9JKG - chains D and E of the 6 polymer chains in the assembly; structure by electron microscopy, 3.50 A resolution.

[Chain D]
Name: Envelope glycoprotein gp160
Organism: Simian-Human immunodeficiency virus
UniProt: G1JZH9 (G1JZH9_9PLVG); residues 21-714 here correspond to UniProt positions 19-712 (UniProt number = residue number - 2)
Amino-acid sequence (722 residues; numbered 2 to 723; the number before each row is that of its first residue):
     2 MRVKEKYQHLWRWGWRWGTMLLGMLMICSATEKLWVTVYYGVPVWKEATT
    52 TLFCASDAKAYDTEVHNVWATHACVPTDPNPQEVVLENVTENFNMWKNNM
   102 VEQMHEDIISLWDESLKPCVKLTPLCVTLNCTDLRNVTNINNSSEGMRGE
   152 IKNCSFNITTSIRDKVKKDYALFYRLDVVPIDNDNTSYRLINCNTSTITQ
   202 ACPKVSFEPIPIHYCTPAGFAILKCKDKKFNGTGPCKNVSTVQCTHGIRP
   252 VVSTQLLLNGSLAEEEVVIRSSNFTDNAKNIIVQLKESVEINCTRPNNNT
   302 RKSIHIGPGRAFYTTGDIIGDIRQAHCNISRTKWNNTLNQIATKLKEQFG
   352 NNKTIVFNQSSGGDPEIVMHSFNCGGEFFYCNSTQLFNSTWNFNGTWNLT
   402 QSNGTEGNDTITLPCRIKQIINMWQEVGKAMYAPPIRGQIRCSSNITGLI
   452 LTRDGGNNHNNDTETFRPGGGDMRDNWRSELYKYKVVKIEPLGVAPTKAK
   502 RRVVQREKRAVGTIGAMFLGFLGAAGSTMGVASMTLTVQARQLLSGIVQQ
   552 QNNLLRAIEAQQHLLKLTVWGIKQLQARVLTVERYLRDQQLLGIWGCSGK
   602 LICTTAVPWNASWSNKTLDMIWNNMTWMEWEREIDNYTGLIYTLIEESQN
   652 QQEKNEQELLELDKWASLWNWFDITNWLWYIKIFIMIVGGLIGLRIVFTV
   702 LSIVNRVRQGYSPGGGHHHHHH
Not modelled in the structure: 2-518, 663-723
Differences from the reference sequence: initiating methionine (2); expression tag (3-20, 715-723); conflict Thr32 (Val30 in G1JZH9), Lys34 (Asn32 in G1JZH9), Glu115 (Gln113 in G1JZH9), Val532 (Ala530 in G1JZH9), Met535 (Ile533 in G1JZH9), Gln543 (Leu541 in G1JZH9), Lys567 (Gln565 in G1JZH9), Thr582 (Ala580 in G1JZH9)
Cystine bridges: Cys598-Cys604
Covalent attachments: N-acetylglucosamine (NAG) linked to Asn611, Asn616, Asn625, Asn637

[Chain E]
Name: Envelope glycoprotein gp160
Organism: Simian-Human immunodeficiency virus
UniProt: G1JZH9 (G1JZH9_9PLVG); the construct lacks a stretch of the UniProt sequence and is renumbered around it, so the offset changes along the chain: 20-146 = UniProt 19-145; 150-309 = UniProt 146-305; 312-321 = UniProt 306-315; 322-395 = UniProt 317-390; 2 more segments
Amino-acid sequence (722 residues; each row starts with the number of its first residue; note: 5 numbers in that range are skipped by the numbering (no residue carries them; nothing is unmodelled there)):
     1 MRVKEKYQHLWRWGWRWGTMLLGMLMICSATEKLWVTVYYGVPVWKEATT
    51 TLFCASDAKAYDTEVHNVWATHACVPTDPNPQEVVLENVTENFNMWKNNM
   101 VEQMHEDIISLWDESLKPCVKLTPLCVTLNCTDLRNVTNINNSSEG
   150 MRGEIKNCSFNITTSIRDKVKKDYALFYRLDVVPIDNDNTSYRLINCNTS
   200 TITQACPKVSFEPIPIHYCTPAGFAILKCKDKKFNGTGPCKNVSTVQCTH
   250 GIRPVVSTQLLLNGSLAEEEVVIRSSNFTDNAKNIIVQLKESVEINCTRP
   300 NNNTRKSIHI
   312 GPGRAFYTTG
  321A D
   322 IIGDIRQAHCNISRTKWNNTLNQIATKLKEQFGNNKTIVFNQSSGGDPEI
   372 VMHSFNCGGEFFYCNSTQLFNSTW
  395A N
   396 FNGTWNLTQSNGTEGNDTITLPCRIKQIINMWQEVGKAMYAPPIRGQIRC
   446 SSNITGLILTRDGGNNHNN
  464A D
   465 TETFRPGGGDMRDNWRSELYKYKVVKIEPLGVAPTKAKRRVVQREKRAVG
   515 TIGAMFLGFLGAAGSTMGVASMTLTVQARQLLSGIVQQQNNLLRAIEAQQ
   565 HLLKLTVWGIKQLQARVLTVERYLRDQQLLGIWGCSGKLICTTAVPWNAS
   615 WSNKTLDMIWNNMTWMEWEREIDNYTGLIYTLIEESQNQQEKNEQELLEL
   665 DKWASLWNWFDITNWLWYIKIFIMIVGGLIGLRIVFTVLSIVNRVRQGYS
   715 PGGGHHHHHH
Not modelled in the structure: 1-32, 507-724
Differences from the reference sequence: initiating methionine (1); expression tag (2-19, 716-724); conflict Thr31 (Val30 in G1JZH9), Lys33 (Asn32 in G1JZH9), Glu114 (Gln113 in G1JZH9), Val533 (Ala530 in G1JZH9), Met536 (Ile533 in G1JZH9), Gln544 (Leu541 in G1JZH9), Lys568 (Gln565 in G1JZH9), Thr583 (Ala580 in G1JZH9)
Cystine bridges: Cys54-Cys74, Cys119-Cys205, Cys126-Cys196, Cys131-Cys157, Cys218-Cys247, Cys228-Cys239, Cys296-Cys331, Cys378-Cys445, Cys385-Cys418
Covalent attachments: N-acetylglucosamine (NAG) linked to Asn88, Asn130, Asn156, Asn160, Asn188, Asn197, Asn234, Asn241, Asn276, Asn295, Asn301, Asn332, Asn356, Asn362, Asn386, Asn392, Asn401, Asn448; glycan linked to Asn262, Asn339
Residues lining bound ligands: 83G (1-[(2R)-4-(benzenecarbonyl)-2-methylpiperazin-1-yl]-2-(4-methoxy-1H-pyrrolo[2,3-b]pyridin-3-yl)ethane-1,2-dione): Ile108, Ile109, Trp112, Asp113, Leu116, Val255, Glu370, Ser375, Phe376, Asn377, Phe382, Ile424, Asn425, Met426, Trp427, Lys432, Ala433, Met434, Met475
Reported in the primary citation:
  - post-translational modification sites: Asn130, Asn156, Asn160, Asn188

[Interface between chain D and chain E]
Residue-residue contacts (4):
  Ala561(D) - Thr49(E)  hydrogen bond (backbone-side chain)
  His564(D) - Thr49(E)  hydrogen bond (side chain-backbone)
  His564(D) - Thr50(E)  hydrogen bond (side chain-backbone)
  His564(D) - Thr51(E)
Also at the interface, not in a pair above, chain D (4 interface residues in all): Gln562, Lys567
Also at the interface, not in a pair above, chain E (5 interface residues in all): Asn99, Ser110

[Summary]
Chain D and chain E form an interface of 4 and 5 residues respectively, with 3 hydrogen bonds. Among the polar
pairs are Ala561(D)-Thr49(E), His564(D)-Thr49(E) and His564(D)-Thr50(E). Bound to chain E: compound 83G.
Covalently linked N-acetylglucosamine: at Asn611(D), Asn616(D), Asn625(D) and Asn637(D). The paper reports
modification sites Asn130(E), Asn156(E) and Asn160(E) among others.
Chain D and chain E are both Envelope glycoprotein gp160 (Simian-Human immunodeficiency virus); the structure,
Asymmetric structure of cleaved HIV-1 Tri FPPR envelope glycoprotein trimer in amphipol-lipid nanodiscs (Tri
FPPR.2), was determined by electron microscopy together with 9JKF from the same study.
